7KRN - chains A and P of the 7 polymer chains in the assembly; structure by electron microscopy, 3.40 A resolution.

Chain A:
Molecule: RNA-directed RNA polymerase
From: Severe acute respiratory syndrome coronavirus 2
Notes: EC 2.7.7.48
UniProt: P0DTD1 (R1AB_SARS2); residues 1-932 here correspond to UniProt positions 4393-5324 (UniProt number = residue number + 4392)
Amino-acid sequence (932 residues; numbered 1 to 932; the number before each row is that of its first residue):
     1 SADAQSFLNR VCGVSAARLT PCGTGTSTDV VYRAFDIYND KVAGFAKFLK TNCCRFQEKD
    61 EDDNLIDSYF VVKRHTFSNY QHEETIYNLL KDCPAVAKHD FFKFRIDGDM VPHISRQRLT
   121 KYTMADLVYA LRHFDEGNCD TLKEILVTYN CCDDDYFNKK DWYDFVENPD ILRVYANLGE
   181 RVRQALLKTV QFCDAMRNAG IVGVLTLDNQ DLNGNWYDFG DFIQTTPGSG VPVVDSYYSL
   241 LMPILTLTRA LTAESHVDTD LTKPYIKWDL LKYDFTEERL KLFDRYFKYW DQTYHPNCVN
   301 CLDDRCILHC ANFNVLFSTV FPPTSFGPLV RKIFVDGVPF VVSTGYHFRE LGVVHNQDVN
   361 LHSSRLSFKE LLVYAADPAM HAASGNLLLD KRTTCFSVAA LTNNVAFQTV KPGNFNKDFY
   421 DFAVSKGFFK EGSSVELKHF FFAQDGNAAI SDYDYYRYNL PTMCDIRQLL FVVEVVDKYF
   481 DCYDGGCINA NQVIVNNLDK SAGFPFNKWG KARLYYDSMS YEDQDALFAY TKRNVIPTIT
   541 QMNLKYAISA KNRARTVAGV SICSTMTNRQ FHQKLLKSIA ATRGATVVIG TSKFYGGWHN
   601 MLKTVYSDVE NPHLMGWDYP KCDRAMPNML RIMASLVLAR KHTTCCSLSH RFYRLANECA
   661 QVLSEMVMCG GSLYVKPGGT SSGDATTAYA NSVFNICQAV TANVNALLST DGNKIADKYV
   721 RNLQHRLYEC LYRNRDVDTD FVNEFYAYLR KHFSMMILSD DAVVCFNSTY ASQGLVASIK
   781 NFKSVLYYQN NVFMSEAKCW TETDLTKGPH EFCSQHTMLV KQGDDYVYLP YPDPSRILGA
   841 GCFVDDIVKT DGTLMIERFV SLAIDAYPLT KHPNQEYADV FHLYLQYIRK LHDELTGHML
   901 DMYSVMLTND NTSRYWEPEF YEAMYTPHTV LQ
Unresolved in the structure: 1-2, 930-932
Bound ions: Mg2+: Asn-209, Asp-218 (together with ADP); Zn2+ site 1: His-295, Cys-301, Cys-306, Cys-310; Zn2+ site 2: Cys-487, His-642, Cys-645, Cys-646
Small-molecule neighbours:
  - chapso (1N7), molecule 1: Arg-197, Gly-230, Val-231, Lys-288, Tyr-289, Trp-290, Asp-291
  - chapso (1N7), molecule 2: Val-202, Val-204, Asp-221, Ile-223, Val-233, Arg-733
  - chapso (1N7), molecule 3: Tyr-903, Ser-904, Val-905
  - ADP: Phe-35, Lys-50, Asn-52, Cys-53, Val-71, Lys-73, Arg-74, His-75, Asn-79, Arg-116, Asp-208, Asn-209, Tyr-217, Asp-218, Gly-220, Asp-221
UniProt features mapped onto this chain:
  - region: Lys-545 to Arg-555 (Interaction with RMP Remdesivir), Thr-582 to Pro-620 (RdRp Palm N-ter)
  - active site: Ser-759, Asp-760, Asp-761
  - binding site (Mn(2+)): Asn-209, Asp-218
  - binding site (Zn(2+)): His-295, Cys-301, Cys-306, Cys-310, Cys-487, His-642, Cys-645, Cys-646
  - site: Gln-932 (Cleavage)
From the paper describing this entry:
  - catalytic residues: Asp-760 (citing earlier work)
  - mutagenesis - D760A: increased binding to BTC scaffolds

Chain P:
Molecule: 40-nt RNA strand
Sequence (40 nucleotides; row label = number of the first residue in the row):
     1 CGCGUAGCAU GCUACGUCAU UCUCCUAAGA AGCUACCCCC
Unresolved in the structure: 1-2, 40

How chain A and chain P interact:
Pairs across the interface (28; chain A residue first):
  Asp-499(A) / A30(P)  phosphate contact
  Arg-513(A) / A30(P)  salt bridge to the phosphate
  Ser-549(A) / C38(P)  base contact
  Ala-550(A) / C38(P)  hydrogen bond to the base
  Lys-551(A) / C38(P)  hydrogen bond to the base
  Lys-551(A) / C39(P)  sugar contact
  Arg-553(A) / C38(P)  sugar contact
  Arg-555(A) / C37(P)  hydrogen bond to the base
  Arg-555(A) / C38(P)  hydrogen bond to the base
  Asp-623(A) / C38(P)  phosphate contact
  Asp-760(A) / C37(P)  phosphate contact
  Cys-813(A) / A35(P)  hydrogen bond to the sugar
  Ser-814(A) / A35(P)  phosphate contact
  Ser-814(A) / C36(P)  phosphate contact
  Gln-815(A) / U34(P)  hydrogen bond to the sugar
  Arg-836(A) / U34(P)  salt bridge to the phosphate
  Arg-836(A) / A35(P)  salt bridge to the phosphate
  Ala-840(A) / U34(P)  phosphate contact
  Lys-849(A) / G32(P)  phosphate contact
  Lys-849(A) / C33(P)  salt bridge to the phosphate
  Glu-857(A) / G32(P)  sugar contact
  Arg-858(A) / G32(P)  sugar contact
  Arg-858(A) / C33(P)  salt bridge to the phosphate
  Ser-861(A) / G32(P)  hydrogen bond to the base
  Ser-861(A) / C33(P)  sugar contact
  Leu-862(A) / C33(P)  sugar contact
  Asp-865(A) / C33(P)  hydrogen bond to the sugar
  Asp-865(A) / U34(P)  sugar contact
Also at the interface, not in a pair above, chain A (27 interface residues in all): Lys-545, Ile-548, Asp-761, Lys-798, Glu-811, Asp-845, Met-855

Summary:
27 residues of chain A face 9 of chain P across their interface; the contacts include 8 hydrogen bonds and 5
salt bridges. Among the polar pairs are Ala-550(A)/C38(P), Lys-551(A)/C38(P) and Arg-555(A)/C37(P). Chain A
binds ADP and 3 copies of chapso. From the paper: the catalytic residue Asp-760(A); D760A of chain A increases
binding to BTC scaffolds.
Chain A is RNA-directed RNA polymerase (Severe acute respiratory syndrome coronavirus 2) and chain P is a
40-nt RNA strand; the structure, Structure of SARS-CoV-2 backtracked complex bound to nsp13 helicase -
nsp13(1)-BTC, was determined by electron microscopy (same publication as 7KRO and 7KRP).
